Entry 3JC6 (electron microscopy, 3.70 A resolution); this record covers chains 4 and 6 of the 11 polymer chains in the assembly.

Chain 4:
Molecule: DNA replication licensing factor MCM4
From: Saccharomyces cerevisiae
Notes: EC 3.6.4.12
UniProt: P30665 (MCM4_YEAST); numbering as in UniProt (aligned over 1-933)
Chain sequence (933 residues; row label = number of the first residue in the row):
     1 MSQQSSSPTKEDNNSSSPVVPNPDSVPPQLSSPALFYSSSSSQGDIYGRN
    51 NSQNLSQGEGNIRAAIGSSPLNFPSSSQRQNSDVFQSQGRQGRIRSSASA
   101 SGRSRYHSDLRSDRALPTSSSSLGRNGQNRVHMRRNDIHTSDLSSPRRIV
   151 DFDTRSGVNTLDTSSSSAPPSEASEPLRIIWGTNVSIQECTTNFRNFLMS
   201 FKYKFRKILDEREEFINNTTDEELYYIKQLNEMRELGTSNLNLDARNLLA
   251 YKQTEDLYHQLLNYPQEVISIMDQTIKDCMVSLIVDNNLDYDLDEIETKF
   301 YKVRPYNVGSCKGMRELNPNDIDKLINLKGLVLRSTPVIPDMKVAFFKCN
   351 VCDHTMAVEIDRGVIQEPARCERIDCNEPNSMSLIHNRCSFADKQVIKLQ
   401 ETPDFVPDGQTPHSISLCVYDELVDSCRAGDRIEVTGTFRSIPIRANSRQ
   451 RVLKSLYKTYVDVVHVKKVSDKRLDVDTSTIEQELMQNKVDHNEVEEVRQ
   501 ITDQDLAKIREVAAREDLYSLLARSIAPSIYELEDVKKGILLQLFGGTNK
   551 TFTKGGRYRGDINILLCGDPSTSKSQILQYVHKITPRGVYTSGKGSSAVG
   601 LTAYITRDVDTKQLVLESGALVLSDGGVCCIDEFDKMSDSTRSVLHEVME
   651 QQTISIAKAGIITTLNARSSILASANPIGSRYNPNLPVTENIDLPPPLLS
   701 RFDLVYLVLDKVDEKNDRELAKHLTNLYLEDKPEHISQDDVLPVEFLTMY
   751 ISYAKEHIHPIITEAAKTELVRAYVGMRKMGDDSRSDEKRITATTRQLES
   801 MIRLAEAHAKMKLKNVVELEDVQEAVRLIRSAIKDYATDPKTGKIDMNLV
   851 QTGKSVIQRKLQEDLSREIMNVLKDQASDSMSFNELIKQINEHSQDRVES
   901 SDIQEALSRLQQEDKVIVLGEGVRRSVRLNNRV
Unresolved in the structure: 1-176, 206-224, 471-933
UniProt features mapped onto this chain:
  - motif: Ser700 to Asp703 (Arginine finger)
  - binding site (ATP): Gly568 to Ser575
  - modified residue (Phosphoserine): Ser52, Ser56, Ser69
  - mutagenesis: Lys574 (K574A: Loss of MCM2-7 complex helicase activity)

Chain 6:
Molecule: DNA replication licensing factor MCM6
From: Saccharomyces cerevisiae
Notes: EC 3.6.4.12
UniProt: P53091 (MCM6_YEAST); residues 1-1017 here = UniProt positions 1-1017
Chain sequence (1017 residues; numbered 1 to 1017; the number before each row is that of its first residue):
     1 MSSPFPADTPSSNRPSNSSPPPSSIGAGFGSSSGLDSQIGSRLHFPSSSQ
    51 PHVSNSQTGPFVNDSTQFSSQRLQTDGSATNDMEGNEPARSFKSRALNHV
   101 KKVDDVTGEKVREAFEQFLEDFSVQSTDTGEVEKVYRAQIEFMKIYDLNT
   151 IYIDYQHLSMRENGALAMAISEQYYRFLPFLQKGLRRVVRKYAPELLNTS
   201 DSLKRSEGDEGQADEDEQQDDDMNGSSLPRDSGSSAAPGNGTSAMATRSI
   251 TTSTSPEQTERVFQISFFNLPTVHRIRDIRSEKIGSLLSISGTVTRTSEV
   301 RPELYKASFTCDMCRAIVDNVEQSFKYTEPTFCPNPSCENRAFWTLNVTR
   351 SRFLDWQKVRIQENANEIPTGSMPRTLDVILRGDSVERAKPGDRCKFTGV
   401 EIVVPDVTQLGLPGVKPSSTLDTRGISKTTEGLNSGVTGLRSLGVRDLTY
   451 KISFLACHVISIGSNIGASSPDANSNNRETELQMAANLQANNVYQDNERD
   501 QEVFLNSLSSDEINELKEMVKDEHIYDKLVRSIAPAVFGHEAVKKGILLQ
   551 MLGGVHKSTVEGIKLRGDINICVVGDPSTSKSQFLKYVVGFAPRSVYTSG
   601 KASSAAGLTAAVVRDEEGGDYTIEAGALMLADNGICCIDEFDKMDISDQV
   651 AIHEAMEQQTISIAKAGIHATLNARTSILAAANPVGGRYNRKLSLRGNLN
   701 MTAPIMSRFDLFFVILDDCNEKIDTELASHIVDLHMKRDEAIEPPFSAEQ
   751 LRRYIKYARTFKPILTKEARSYLVEKYKELRKDDAQGFSRSSYRITVRQL
   801 ESMIRLSEAIARANCVDEITPSFIAEAYDLLRQSIIRVDVDDVEMDEEFD
   851 NIESQSHAASGNNDDNDDGTGSGVITSEPPADIEEGQSEATARPGTSEKK
   901 KTTVTYDKYVSMMNMIVRKIAEVDREGAEELTAVDIVDWYLLQKENDLGS
   951 LAEYWEERRLAFKVIKRLVKDRILMEIHGTRHNLRDLENEENENNKTVYV
  1001 IHPNCEVLDQLEPQDSS
Unresolved in the structure: 1-96, 195-259, 407-415, 422-447, 464-1017
UniProt features mapped onto this chain:
  - motif: Ser707 to Asp710 (Arginine finger)
  - binding site (ATP): Gly575 to Ser582
  - modified residue: Ser78 (Phosphoserine), Ser249 (Phosphoserine), Ser372 (Phosphoserine), Thr766 (Phosphothreonine)
  - mutagenesis: Lys581 (K581A: Loss of MCM2-7 complex helicase activity)

How chain 4 and chain 6 interact:
Contacting residue pairs (41; chain 4 residue first):
  Thr336(4) - Arg375(6)
  Pro337(4) - Arg375(6)
  Val338(4) - Arg375(6)
  Val338(4) - Ile452(6)  hydrophobic
  Ile339(4) - Lys416(6)
  Ile339(4) - Tyr450(6)
  Pro340(4) - Tyr450(6)
  Pro340(4) - Lys451(6)
  Met342(4) - Tyr450(6)  hydrophobic
  Asn350(4) - Cys333(6)
  Cys352(4) - Lys101(6)
  Cys352(4) - Lys102(6)
  Cys352(4) - Val103(6)  hydrophobic
  Asp353(4) - Val103(6)
  His354(4) - Val103(6)
  Gly363(4) - Pro417(6)
  Ile365(4) - Pro417(6)  hydrophobic
  Ile365(4) - Ser418(6)  hydrogen bond (backbone-backbone)
  Ile365(4) - Thr420(6)  hydrogen bond (backbone-side chain)
  Ile365(4) - Leu448(6)  hydrophobic
  Gln366(4) - Thr420(6)
  Glu367(4) - Thr420(6)
  His386(4) - Val403(6)
  His386(4) - Val404(6)
  His386(4) - Pro405(6)
  His386(4) - Tyr450(6)
  Asn387(4) - Tyr175(6)
  Asn387(4) - Ile284(6)
  Asn387(4) - Ile402(6)
  Arg388(4) - Arg176(6)
  Phe391(4) - Ser281(6)
  Phe391(4) - Ile284(6)  hydrophobic
  Ala392(4) - Ser281(6)
  Asp393(4) - Arg280(6)  salt bridge
  Asp393(4) - Ser281(6)  hydrogen bond
  Lys394(4) - Lys416(6)
  Val424(4) - Arg280(6)  hydrogen bond (backbone-side chain)
  Asp425(4) - Arg277(6)  salt bridge
  Asp425(4) - Arg280(6)
  Asp425(4) - Arg375(6)  salt bridge
  Arg428(4) - Pro369(6)
Interface residues without a listed pair, chain 4 (29 interface residues in all): Val364, Leu384, Cys389, Gln395, Cys427
Interface residues without a listed pair, chain 6 (29 interface residues in all): Val100, Glu282, Gly371, Ser419, Leu421

Overview:
Chain 4 and chain 6 each contribute 29 residues to their interface, with 4 hydrogen bonds and 3 salt bridges.
Polar pairs include Asp393(4)-Arg280(6), Asp425(4)-Arg277(6) and Asp425(4)-Arg375(6).
Chain 4 is DNA replication licensing factor MCM4 and chain 6 is DNA replication licensing factor MCM6, both
from Saccharomyces cerevisiae; the structure, Structure of the eukaryotic replicative CMG helicase and
pumpjack motion, was determined by electron microscopy, deposited together with 3JC5 and 3JC7.
